Entry 6CIM (X-ray diffraction, 3.60 A resolution); this record covers chains C and G of the 10 polymer chains in the assembly.

Chain C:
Molecule: V(D)J recombination-activating protein 1
Source organism: Mus musculus
Notes: EC 3.1.-.-, 2.3.2.27
UniProt: P15919 (RAG1_MOUSE); numbering as in UniProt (aligned over 384-1008)
Chain sequence (625 residues; numbered 384 to 1008; the number before each row is that of its first residue):
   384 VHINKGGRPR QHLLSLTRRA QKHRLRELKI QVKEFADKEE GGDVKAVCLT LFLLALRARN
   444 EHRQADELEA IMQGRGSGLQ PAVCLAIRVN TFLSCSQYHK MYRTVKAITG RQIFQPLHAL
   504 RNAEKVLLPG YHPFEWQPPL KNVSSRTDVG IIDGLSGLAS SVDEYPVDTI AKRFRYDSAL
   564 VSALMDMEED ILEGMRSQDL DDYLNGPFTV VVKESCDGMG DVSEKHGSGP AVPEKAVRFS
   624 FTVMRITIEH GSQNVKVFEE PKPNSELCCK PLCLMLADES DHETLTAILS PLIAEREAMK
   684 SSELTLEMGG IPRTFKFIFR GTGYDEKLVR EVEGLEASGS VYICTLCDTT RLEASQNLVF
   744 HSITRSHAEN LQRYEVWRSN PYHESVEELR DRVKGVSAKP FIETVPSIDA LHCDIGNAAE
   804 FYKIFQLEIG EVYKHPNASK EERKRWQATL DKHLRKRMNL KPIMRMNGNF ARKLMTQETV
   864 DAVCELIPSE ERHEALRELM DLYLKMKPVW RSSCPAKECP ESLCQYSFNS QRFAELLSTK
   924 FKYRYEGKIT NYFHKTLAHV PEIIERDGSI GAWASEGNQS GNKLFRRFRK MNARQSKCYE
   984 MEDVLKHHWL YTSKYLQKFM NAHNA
Not modelled in the structure: 384-395, 609-614, 957-960, 1008
Construct notes: engineered mutation Gln962 (Glu in P15919)
Ion coordination: Mn2+: Asp600, Asp708; Zn2+: Cys727, Cys730, His937, His942
UniProt features mapped onto this chain:
  - DNA-binding region: Gly389 to Gln456 (NBD)
  - binding site (a divalent metal cation): Asp600, Asp708
  - site: Trp893 (Essential for DNA hairpin formation, participates in base-stacking interactions near the cleavage site)
What the authors report for this chain:
  - catalytic residues: Asp600, Asp708 (citing earlier work)

Chain G:
Molecule: Intact 23RSS substrate reverse strand
Sequence (56 nucleotides; numbered 1 to 56; the number before each row is that of its first residue):
     1 CGGGTTTTTG TCTGGCTTCA CACTTGATTT GCATCACTGT GTAAGACAGG CCAGAT
Not modelled in the structure: 1-2, 55-56

How chain C and chain G interact:
Pairs across the interface - 17 pairs, chain C then chain G:
  Arg442(C) with DT17(G), phosphate contact
  Asn443(C) with DC16(G), hydrogen bond to the base; DT17(G), hydrogen bond to the base; DT18(G), sugar contact
  Glu444(C) with DT18(G), sugar contact
  Arg446(C) with DC19(G), phosphate contact
  Met602(C) with DT42(G), phosphate contact
  Gly603(C) with DT42(G), phosphate contact
  Arg848(C) with DA44(G), hydrogen bond to the base; DG45(G), phosphate contact
  Met849(C) with DA44(G), sugar contact; DG45(G), hydrogen bond to the phosphate
  Gln962(C) with DT42(G), sugar contact
  Asn965(C) with DG41(G), hydrogen bond to the phosphate; DT42(G), phosphate contact
  Arg969(C) with DT40(G), hydrogen bond to the phosphate; DG41(G), salt bridge to the phosphate
Other interface residues (no listed pair), chain C (16 interface residues in all): Asp604, His795, Met847, Tyr935, His1006
Other interface residues (no listed pair), chain G (11 interface residues in all): DC32, DA43

Overview:
16 residues of chain C face 11 of chain G across their interface, with 6 hydrogen bonds and 1 salt bridge.
Among the polar pairs are Asn443(C)-DC16(G), Asn443(C)-DT17(G) and Arg848(C)-DA44(G). From UniProt: a
DNA-binding region and divalent metal cation-binding residues Asp600(C) and Asp708(C) on chain C. From the
paper: catalytic residues Asp600(C) and Asp708(C).
Chain C is V(D)J recombination-activating protein 1 (Mus musculus) and chain G is Intact 23RSS substrate
reverse strand; the structure, Pre-Reaction Complex, RAG1(E962Q)/2-nicked/intact 12/23RSS complex in Mn2+, was
determined by X-ray diffraction together with 5ZDZ, 5ZE0, 5ZE1, 5ZE2, 6CG0, 6CIJ, 6CIK and 6CIL from the same
study.
